PDB entry 5CB4 | X-ray diffraction, 2.19 A resolution | chains A and B of the 6 polymer chains in the assembly

[Chain A]
Protein: Tubulin alpha
Organism: Sus barbatus
Chain sequence (450 residues; each row starts with the number of its first residue):
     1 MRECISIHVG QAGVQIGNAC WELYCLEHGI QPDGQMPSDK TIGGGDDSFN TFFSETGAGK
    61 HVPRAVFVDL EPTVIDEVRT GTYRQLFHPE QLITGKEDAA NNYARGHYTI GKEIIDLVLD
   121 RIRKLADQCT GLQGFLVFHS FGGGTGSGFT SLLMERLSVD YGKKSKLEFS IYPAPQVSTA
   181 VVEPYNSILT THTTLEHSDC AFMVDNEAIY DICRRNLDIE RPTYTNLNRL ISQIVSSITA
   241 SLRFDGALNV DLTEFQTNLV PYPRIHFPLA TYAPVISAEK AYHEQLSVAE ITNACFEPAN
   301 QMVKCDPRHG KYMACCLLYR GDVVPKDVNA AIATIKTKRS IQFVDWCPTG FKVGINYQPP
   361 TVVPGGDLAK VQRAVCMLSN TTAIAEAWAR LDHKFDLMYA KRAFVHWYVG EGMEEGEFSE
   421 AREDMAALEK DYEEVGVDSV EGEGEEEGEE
Unresolved in the structure: 438-450
Metal / ion sites: Ca2+: Asp39, Thr41, Gly44, Glu55
Small-molecule neighbours:
  - GTP (guanosine-5'-triphosphate): Gly10, Gln11, Ala12, Gln15, Ile16, Asp69, Asp98, Ala99, Ala100, Asn101, Asn102, Ser140, Gly142, Gly143, Gly144, Thr145, Gly146, Ile171, Pro173, Val177, Thr179, Glu183, Asn206, Tyr224, Leu227, Asn228, Ile231
  - Tivantinib (TIV; (3R,4R)-3-(5,6-dihydro-4H-pyrrolo[3,2,1-ij]quinolin-1-yl)-4-(1H-indol-3-yl)pyrrolidine-2,5-dione): Ser178, Thr179, Ala180, Val181

[Chain B]
Protein: Tubulin beta
Organism: Sus barbatus
Chain sequence (445 residues; numbered 1 to 445; the number before each row is that of its first residue):
     1 MREIVHIQAG QCGNQIGAKF WEVISDEHGI DPTGSYHGDS DLQLERINVY YNEATGNKYV
    61 PRAILVDLEP GTMDSVRSGP FGQIFRPDNF VFGQSGAGNN WAKGHYTEGA ELVDSVLDVV
   121 RKESESCDCL QGFQLTHSLG GGTGSGMGTL LISKIREEYP DRIMNTFSVM PSPKVSDTVV
   181 EPYNATLSVH QLVENTDETY CIDNEALYDI CFRTLKLTTP TYGDLNHLVS ATMSGVTTCL
   241 RFPGQLNADL RKLAVNMVPF PRLHFFMPGF APLTSRGSQQ YRALTVPELT QQMFDSKNMM
   301 AACDPRHGRY LTVAAIFRGR MSMKEVDEQM LNVQNKNSSY FVEWIPNNVK TAVCDIPPRG
   361 LKMSATFIGN STAIQELFKR ISEQFTAMFR RKAFLHWYTG EGMDEMEFTE AESNMNDLVS
   421 EYQQYQDATA DEQGEFEEEE GEDEA
Unresolved in the structure: 1, 429-445
Metal / ion sites: Mg2+: Gln11 (together with GDP)
Small-molecule neighbours:
  - GDP (guanosine-5'-diphosphate): Gly10, Gln11, Cys12, Gln15, Ile16, Asp67, Ala97, Asn99, Ser138, Gly140, Gly141, Gly142, Thr143, Gly144, Ser145, Val169, Pro171, Val175, Asp177, Glu181, Asn204, Leu207, Tyr222, Leu225, Asn226
  - Tivantinib (TIV; (3R,4R)-3-(5,6-dihydro-4H-pyrrolo[3,2,1-ij]quinolin-1-yl)-4-(1H-indol-3-yl)pyrrolidine-2,5-dione): Val236, Cys239, Leu246, Ala248, Lys252, Leu253, Asn256, Met257, Thr312, Val313, Ala314, Ala315, Ile316, Asn347, Asn348, Val349, Lys350, Thr351, Ala352, Ile368

[Chain A / chain B interface]
Contacting residue pairs - 52 pairs, chain A then chain B:
  Lys96(A) with Asp128(B), salt bridge
  Glu97(A) with Arg2(B), salt bridge; Cys129(B); Arg162(B), salt bridge; Arg251(B), salt bridge
  Asp98(A) with Asp249(B); Lys252(B), salt bridge
  Ala100(A) with Arg251(B); Lys252(B); Val255(B)
  Asn101(A) with Lys252(B), hydrogen bond; Asn256(B)
  Arg105(A) with Arg251(B)
  Pro175(A) with Asn347(B)
  Gln176(A) with Asp327(B)
  Ser178(A) with Leu246(B); Lys350(B), hydrogen bond (backbone-side chain)
  Thr179(A) with Leu246(B); Asn256(B), hydrogen bond (backbone-side chain)
  Ala180(A) with Asn256(B)
  Val181(A) with Asn256(B), hydrogen bond (backbone-side chain); Ile345(B), hydrophobic; Pro346(B)
  Glu220(A) with Lys324(B)
  Arg221(A) with Met323(B), hydrogen bond; Lys324(B); Asp327(B), salt bridge
  Lys394(A) with Pro346(B); Asn347(B)
  Leu397(A) with Glu343(B); Trp344(B); Pro346(B), hydrophobic
  Met398(A) with Trp344(B), hydrogen bond (backbone-backbone); Pro346(B)
  Lys401(A) with Phe260(B); Trp344(B); Ala428(B)
  Arg402(A) with Phe260(B)
  Ala403(A) with Pro259(B); Phe260(B), hydrophobic
  Phe404(A) with Val255(B); Asn256(B); Val258(B); Pro259(B), hydrogen bond (backbone-backbone); Ile345(B), hydrophobic
  His406(A) with Val258(B); Pro259(B), hydrogen bond (side chain-backbone); Phe260(B); Pro261(B)
  Trp407(A) with Ala254(B); Val255(B); Val258(B), hydrogen bond (side chain-backbone)
Other interface residues (no listed pair), chain A (25 interface residues in all): Val182, Tyr224
Other interface residues (no listed pair), chain B (29 interface residues in all): Gln245, Met257, Thr312, Leu331

[In short]
25 residues of chain A and 29 residues of chain B are in contact; the contacts include 9 hydrogen bonds and 6
salt bridges. Among the polar pairs are Lys96(A)-Asp128(B), Glu97(A)-Arg2(B) and Glu97(A)-Arg162(B).
Tivantinib is bound between chain A and chain B.
Here chain A is Tubulin alpha and chain B is Tubulin beta, both from Sus barbatus. Entry 5CB4 (Crystal
structure of T2R-TTL-Tivantinib complex) was determined by X-ray diffraction together with 5C8Y, 5CA0 and 5CA1
from the same study.
